Entry 3BG6 (X-ray diffraction, 1.70 A resolution); this record covers chains A and C of the 4 polymer chains in the assembly.

[Chain A (and C)]
Name: Pyranose oxidase
From: Trametes multicolor
Notes: EC 1.1.3.10; chain C of this document is another copy of the same molecule, construct and numbering; everything in this record applies to it too
UniProt: Q7ZA32 (Q7ZA32_TRAOC); residues 1-623 here = UniProt positions 1-623
Amino-acid sequence (623 residues; each row starts with the number of its first residue):
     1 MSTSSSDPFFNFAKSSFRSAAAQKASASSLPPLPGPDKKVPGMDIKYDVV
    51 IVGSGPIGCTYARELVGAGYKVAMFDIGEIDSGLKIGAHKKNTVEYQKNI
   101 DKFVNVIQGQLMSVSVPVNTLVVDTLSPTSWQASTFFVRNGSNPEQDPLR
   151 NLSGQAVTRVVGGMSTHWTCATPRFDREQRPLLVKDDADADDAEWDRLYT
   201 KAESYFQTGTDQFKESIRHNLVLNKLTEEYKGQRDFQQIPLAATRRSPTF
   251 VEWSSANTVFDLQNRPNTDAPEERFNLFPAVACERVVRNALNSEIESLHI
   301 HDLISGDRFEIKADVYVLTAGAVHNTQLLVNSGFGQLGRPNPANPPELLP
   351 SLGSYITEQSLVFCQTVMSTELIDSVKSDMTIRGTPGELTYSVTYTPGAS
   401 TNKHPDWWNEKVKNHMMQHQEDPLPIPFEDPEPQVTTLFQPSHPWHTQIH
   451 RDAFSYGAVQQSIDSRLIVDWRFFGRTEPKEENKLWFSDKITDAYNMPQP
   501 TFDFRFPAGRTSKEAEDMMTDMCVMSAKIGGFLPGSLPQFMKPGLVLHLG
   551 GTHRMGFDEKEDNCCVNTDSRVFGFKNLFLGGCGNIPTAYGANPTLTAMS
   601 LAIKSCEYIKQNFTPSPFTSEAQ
Unresolved in the structure: 1-42, 620-623
Differences from the reference sequence: engineered mutation Lys542 (Glu in Q7ZA32)
Covalently attached groups: flavin-adenine dinucleotide (FAD) linked to His167
Residues lining bound ligands: FAD (flavin-adenine dinucleotide): Val52, Gly53, Ser54, Gly55, Pro56, Ile57, Gly58, Phe75, Asp76, Ile77, Gly78, Ile107, Leu111, Thr158, Arg159, Val160, Gly162, Gly163, Met164, Ser165, Trp168, Thr169, Cys170, Ala171, Val281, Ala282, Cys283, Thr319, Ala320, Gly321, His324, Leu547, His548, Gly582, Cys583, Asn593, Pro594, Thr595

[How chain A and chain C interact]
Contacting residue pairs (19; chain A residue first):
  Glu516(A) with Ala527(C); Gly531(C)
  Met519(A) with Phe532(C), hydrophobic
  Thr520(A) with Val524(C); Ala527(C)
  Cys523(A) with Cys523(C), hydrophobic
  Val524(A) with Thr520(C); Val524(C), hydrophobic
  Ala527(A) with Glu516(C); Thr520(C)
  Gly531(A) with Glu516(C)
  Phe532(A) with Met519(C), hydrophobic
  Leu537(A) with Leu537(C), hydrophobic; Pro538(C); Gln539(C)
  Pro538(A) with Phe532(C); Leu537(C); Pro538(C), hydrophobic
  Gln539(A) with Leu537(C)
Also at the interface, not in a pair above, chain A (12 interface residues in all): Gly530
Also at the interface, not in a pair above, chain C (12 interface residues in all): Gly530

[In short]
The chain A/chain C interface involves 12 residues from each chain. Flavin-adenine dinucleotide is covalently
linked to His167(A).
Chain A and chain C are both Pyranose oxidase (Trametes multicolor); the structure, Pyranose 2-oxidase from
Trametes multicolor, E542K mutant, was determined by X-ray diffraction (same publication as 3BG7 and 3BLY).
